1XC3 - chain A; structure by X-ray diffraction, 2.10 A resolution.

Chain A:
Molecule: Putative fructokinase
Source organism: Bacillus subtilis
Notes: EC 2.7.1.4
Reference sequence: O05510 (SCRK_BACSU); numbering as in UniProt (aligned over 1-299)
Sequence (302 residues; row label = number of the first residue in the row; numbers below 1 keep their minus sign (Ser-2 is residue -2)):
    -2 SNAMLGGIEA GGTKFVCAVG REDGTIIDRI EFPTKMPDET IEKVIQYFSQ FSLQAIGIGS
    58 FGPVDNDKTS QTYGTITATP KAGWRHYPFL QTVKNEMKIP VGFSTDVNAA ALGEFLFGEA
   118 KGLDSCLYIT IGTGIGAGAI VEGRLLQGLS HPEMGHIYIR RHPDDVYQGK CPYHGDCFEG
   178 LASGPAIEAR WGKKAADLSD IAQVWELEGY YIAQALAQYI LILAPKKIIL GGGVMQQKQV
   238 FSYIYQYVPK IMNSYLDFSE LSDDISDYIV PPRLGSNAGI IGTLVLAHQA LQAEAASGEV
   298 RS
Disordered / not traced: -2 to -1, 295-299
Differences from the reference sequence: cloning artifact (-2 to 0)
Bound ions: platinum (II) ion site 1 near Met33 (its only coordinating residue here); platinum (II) ion site 2 near Met94 (its only coordinating residue here); Zn2+: His153, Cys168, His171, Cys174
UniProt features mapped onto this chain:
  - binding site (ATP): Thr130, Pro182, Gly230 to Gln234
  - binding site (Zn(2+)): His153, Cys168, His171, Cys174
What the authors report for this chain:
  - specificity-determining residues: Gly59
  - catalytic residues: Asp103 (proposed by the authors, not directly observed)

In short:
His153, Cys168, His171 and Cys174 form the Zn2+ site. From UniProt: 7 ATP-binding residues and 4 Zn2+-binding
residues. From the paper: the catalytic residue Asp103; the specificity determinant Gly59.
Chain A is Putative fructokinase (Bacillus subtilis); the structure, Structure of a Putative Fructokinase from
Bacillus subtilis, was determined by X-ray diffraction, deposited together with 3OHR.
